7DKH - chains B and D of the 4 polymer chains in the assembly; structure by X-ray diffraction, 2.90 A resolution.

# Chain B
Molecule: RNA polymerase II-associated protein 1
Organism: Saccharomyces cerevisiae (strain ATCC 204508 / S288c)
UniProtKB: P38351 (PAF1_YEAST); residue numbers follow UniProt; this construct covers 1-103
Amino-acid sequence (103 residues; each row starts with the number of its first residue):
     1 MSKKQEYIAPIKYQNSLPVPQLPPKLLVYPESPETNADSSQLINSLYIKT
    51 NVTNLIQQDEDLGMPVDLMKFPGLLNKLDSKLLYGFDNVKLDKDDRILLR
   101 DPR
Not modelled in the structure: 1-4
Modified residues: Mse-1 (selenomethionine); Mse-64 (selenomethionine; parent Met); Mse-69 (selenomethionine; parent Met)

# Chain D
Molecule: RNA polymerase-associated protein RTF1
Organism: Saccharomyces cerevisiae (strain ATCC 204508 / S288c)
UniProtKB: P53064 (RTF1_YEAST); residues 1-68 here correspond to UniProt positions 491-558 (UniProt number = residue number + 490)
Amino-acid sequence (68 residues; numbered 1 to 68; the number before each row is that of its first residue):
     1 KTRTKVYYQEIQKEENAKAKEIAQQEKLQEDKDAKDKREKELLVAQFRRL
    51 GGLERMVGELDIKFDLKF
Not modelled in the structure: 1-17
Modified residues: Mse-56 (selenomethionine; parent Met)

# Interface between chain B and chain D
Pairs across the interface - 7 pairs, chain B then chain D:
  Glu-34(B) / Leu-50(D)
  Thr-35(B) / Leu-50(D)
  Gln-41(B) / Gly-51(D)  hydrogen bond (side chain-backbone)
  Gln-41(B) / Glu-54(D)
  Asn-44(B) / Glu-54(D)  hydrogen bond
  Ile-48(B) / Phe-47(D)
  Ile-48(B) / Arg-48(D)
Also at the interface, not in a pair above, chain D (6 interface residues in all): Leu-53

# Summary
The interface between chain B and chain D involves 5 residues on one side and 6 on the other; the contacts
include 2 hydrogen bonds. Polar contacts include Gln-41(B)/Gly-51(D) and Asn-44(B)/Glu-54(D).
Chain B is RNA polymerase II-associated protein 1 and chain D is RNA polymerase-associated protein RTF1, both
from Saccharomyces cerevisiae (strain ATCC 204508 / S288c); the structure, Crystal structure of the
Ctr9/Paf1/Cdc73/Rtf1 quaternary complex, was determined by X-ray diffraction.
